3HCC - chain A; structure by X-ray diffraction, 2.30 A resolution.

[Chain A]
Molecule: Phenylethanolamine N-methyltransferase
From: Homo sapiens
Notes: EC 2.1.1.28
Reference sequence: P11086 (PNMT_HUMAN); residue numbers follow UniProt; this construct covers 1-282
Chain sequence (289 residues; row label = number of the first residue in the row):
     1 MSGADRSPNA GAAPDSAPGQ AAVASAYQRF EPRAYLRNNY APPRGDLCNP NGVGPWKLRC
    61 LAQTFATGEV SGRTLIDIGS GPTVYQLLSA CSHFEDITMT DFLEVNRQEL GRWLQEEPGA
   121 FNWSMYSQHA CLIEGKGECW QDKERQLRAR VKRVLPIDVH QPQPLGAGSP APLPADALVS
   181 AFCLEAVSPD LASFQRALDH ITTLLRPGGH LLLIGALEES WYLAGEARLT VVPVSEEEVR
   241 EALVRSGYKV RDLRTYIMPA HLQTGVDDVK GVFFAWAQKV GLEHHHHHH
Not modelled in the structure: 1-22, 282-289
Differences from the reference sequence: expression tag (283-289)
Ligand contacts:
  - LT3 ((1S,4R,9S)-5-(trifluoromethyl)-1,2,3,4-tetrahydro-1,4-methanonaphthalen-9-amine): Y35, N39, Y40, R44, V53, K57, F182, E219, Y222, M258, D267, V269, V272
  - S-adenosylhomocysteine (SAH): Y27, F30, Y35, Y40, G79, S80, G81, T83, Y85, Q86, D101, F102, L103, N106, I157, D158, V159, H160, A181, F182, C183, V187, Y222
Curated features (UniProtKB/Swiss-Prot):
  - binding site (S-adenosyl-L-methionine): Y35, Y40, G79, S80, Y85, D101, N106, D158, V159, A181
  - binding site (octopamine): E219, D267
  - modified residue: S7 (Phosphoserine)
  - natural variant: N9 (N9S: Slight increase in protein expression and enzyme activity with octopamine as substrate), T98 (T98A: Significant decrease in protein expression and enzyme activity with octopamine as substrate), R112 (R112C: No significant effect on protein expression and enzyme activity with octopamine as substrate), A175 (A175T: No significant effect on protein expression and enzyme activity with octopamine as substrate)
  - mutagenesis: Y35 (Y35F: Strongly increases KM for phenylethanolamine and S-adenosyl-L-methionine), E185 (E185A/Q: Strongly reduced enzyme activity towards phenylethanolamine. Increases affinity for S-adenosyl-L-methionine; E185D: Strongly reduced enzyme activity towards phenylethanolamine ...), E219 (E219A: Reduced enzyme activity towards phenylethanolamine. Decreases affinity for phenylethanolamine 6-fold. Decreases affinity for S-adenosyl-L-methionine 2-fold), D267 (D267A/N: Strongly reduced enzyme activity towards phenylethanolamine. Decreases affinity for phenylethanolamine 200-fold. Decreases affinity for S-adenosyl-L-methionine 3-fold)
From the paper describing this entry:
  - binding site for LT3: R44, V53, F182, E185, E219, M258, V269, V272
  - catalytic residues: E185 (citing earlier work)
  - mutagenesis - E185A (10-20-fold): decreased catalytic activity (citing earlier work)

[Overview]
Bound to chain A: compound LT3 and S-adenosylhomocysteine. Curated annotation (UniProt) lists 10
S-adenosyl-L-methionine-binding residues, octopamine-binding residues E219 and D267 and 4 mutagenesis sites.
The paper reports the catalytic residue E185; E185A reduces catalytic activity.
Chain A is Phenylethanolamine N-methyltransferase (Homo sapiens); the structure, Crystal Structure of hPNMT in
Complex With anti-9-amino-5-(trifluromethyl) benzonorbornene and AdoHcy, was determined by X-ray diffraction,
deposited together with 3HCA, 3HCB, 3HCD, 3HCE and 3HCF.
